8AXF - chains A and Q of the 5 polymer chains in the assembly; structure by X-ray diffraction, 2.54 A resolution.

[Chain A]
Protein: Nucleocapsid protein
Source organism: Emaravirus fici
Notes: fragment: nucleoprotein; engineered mutation(s): N45
Reference sequence: I2FFM8 (I2FFM8_9VIRU); residues 0-314 here correspond to UniProt positions 1-315 (UniProt number = residue number + 1)
Amino-acid sequence (315 residues; numbered 0 to 314; the number before each row is that of its first residue; numbering starts at 0):
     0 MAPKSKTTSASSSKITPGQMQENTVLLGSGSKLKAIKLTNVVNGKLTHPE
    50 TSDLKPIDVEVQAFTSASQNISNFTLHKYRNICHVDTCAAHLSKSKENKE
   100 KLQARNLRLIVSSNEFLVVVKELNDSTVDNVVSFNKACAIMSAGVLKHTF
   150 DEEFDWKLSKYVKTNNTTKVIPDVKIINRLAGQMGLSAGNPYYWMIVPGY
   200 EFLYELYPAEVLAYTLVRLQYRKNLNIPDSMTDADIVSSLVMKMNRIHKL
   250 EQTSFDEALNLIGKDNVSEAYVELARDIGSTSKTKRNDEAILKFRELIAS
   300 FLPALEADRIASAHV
Disordered / not traced: 0-50, 67-70, 313-314
Ion coordination: Mg2+: Gln182 (shared with U9(Q), U10(Q) of chain Q)
Reported in the primary citation:
  - binding site for the 42-nt RNA strand (chain Q): Phe201, Pro227

[Chain Q]
Molecule: 42-nt RNA strand
Sequence (42 nucleotides; each row starts with the number of its first residue):
     1 UUUUUUUUUUUUUUUUUUUUUUUUUUUUUUUUUUUUUUUUUU
Ion coordination: Mg2+ site 1: U9, U10 (shared with Gln182(A) of chain A); Mg2+ site 2 near U19 (its only coordinating residue here); Mg2+ site 3: U30, U31 (shared with 1 residue of chain D)

[Interface between chain A and chain Q]
Residue-residue contacts (51; chain A residue first):
  Phe63(A) - U40(Q)  base contact
  Ala66(A) - U40(Q)  hydrogen bond to the base
  Ser71(A) - U1(Q)  base contact
  Ser71(A) - U2(Q)  sugar contact
  Ser94(A) - U8(Q)  hydrogen bond to the base
  Lys95(A) - U8(Q)  hydrogen bond to the sugar
  Lys98(A) - U5(Q)  phosphate contact
  Lys98(A) - U6(Q)  base contact
  Lys120(A) - U4(Q)  phosphate contact
  Glu121(A) - U3(Q)  hydrogen bond to the phosphate
  Glu121(A) - U4(Q)  hydrogen bond to the phosphate
  Leu122(A) - U3(Q)  sugar contact
  Asn123(A) - U2(Q)  hydrogen bond to the sugar
  Ser132(A) - U3(Q)  hydrogen bond to the phosphate
  Ser132(A) - U4(Q)  phosphate contact
  Asn134(A) - U3(Q)  phosphate contact
  Asn134(A) - U4(Q)  base contact
  Asn134(A) - U5(Q)  hydrogen bond to the base
  Lys135(A) - U2(Q)  hydrogen bond to the sugar
  Lys135(A) - U3(Q)  phosphate contact
  Arg178(A) - U8(Q)  phosphate contact
  Arg178(A) - U9(Q)  sugar contact
  Leu179(A) - U7(Q)  base contact
  Leu179(A) - U8(Q)  hydrogen bond to the sugar
  Gly181(A) - U9(Q)  sugar contact
  Gln182(A) - U7(Q)  sugar contact
  Gln182(A) - U8(Q)  sugar contact
  Gln182(A) - U9(Q)  sugar contact
  Pro197(A) - U7(Q)  base contact
  Phe201(A) - U2(Q)  phosphate contact
  Phe201(A) - U3(Q)  phosphate contact
  Tyr213(A) - U7(Q)  base contact
  Arg217(A) - U6(Q)  hydrogen bond to the base
  Leu224(A) - U7(Q)  hydrogen bond to the sugar
  Asn225(A) - U7(Q)  sugar contact
  Asn225(A) - U8(Q)  hydrogen bond to the phosphate
  Ile226(A) - U6(Q)  sugar contact
  Pro227(A) - U6(Q)  sugar contact
  Met230(A) - U5(Q)  hydrogen bond to the sugar
  Met230(A) - U6(Q)  sugar contact
  Asp234(A) - U5(Q)  base contact
  Ser238(A) - U4(Q)  base contact
  Met241(A) - U1(Q)  sugar contact
  Met241(A) - U2(Q)  phosphate contact
  Met241(A) - U3(Q)  base contact
  Lys242(A) - U2(Q)  salt bridge to the phosphate
  Asn244(A) - U42(Q)  phosphate contact
  Arg245(A) - U1(Q)  phosphate contact
  Arg245(A) - U2(Q)  salt bridge to the phosphate
  Glu250(A) - U41(Q)  hydrogen bond to the sugar
  Arg285(A) - U11(Q)  salt bridge to the phosphate
Also at the interface, not in a pair above, chain A (38 interface residues in all): Thr64, Ser65, Ile176, Gly198
Also at the interface, not in a pair above, chain Q (14 interface residues in all): U10

[Summary]
38 residues of chain A face 14 of chain Q across their interface, with 15 hydrogen bonds and 3 salt bridges.
Polar pairs include Ala66(A)-U40(Q), Ser94(A)-U8(Q) and Asn134(A)-U5(Q). The Mg2+ site 1 is built by
Gln182(A), U9(Q) and U10(Q). The paper reports a binding site for the 42-nt RNA strand (chain Q) at Phe201(A)
and Pro227(A).
Chain A is Nucleocapsid protein (Emaravirus fici) and chain Q is a 42-nt RNA strand; the structure, Crystal
structure of FMV N bound to 42-mer ssRNA, was determined by X-ray diffraction (same publication as 8AX4).
